Entry 7C80 (electron microscopy, 3.70 A resolution); this record covers chains L and B of the 6 polymer chains in the assembly.

# Chain L
Name: Light chain
Source organism: Mus musculus
Amino-acid sequence (221 residues; each row starts with the number of its first residue):
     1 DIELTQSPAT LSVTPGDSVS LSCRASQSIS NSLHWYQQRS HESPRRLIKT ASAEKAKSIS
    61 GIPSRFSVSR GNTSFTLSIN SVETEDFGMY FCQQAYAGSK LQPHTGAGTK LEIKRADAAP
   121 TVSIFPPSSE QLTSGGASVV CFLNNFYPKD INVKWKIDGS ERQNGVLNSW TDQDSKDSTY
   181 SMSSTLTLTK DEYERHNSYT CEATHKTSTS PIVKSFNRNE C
Disulfide bonds: Cys-23/Cys-92

# Chain B
Name: VP2
Source organism: Echovirus E30
Amino-acid sequence (261 residues; numbered 1 to 261; the number before each row is that of its first residue):
     1 SPTVEECGYS DRVRSITLGN STITTQECAN VVVGYGVWPT YLSDHEATAV DQPTQPDVAT
    61 CRFYTLESVK WESSSAGWWW KFPEALSDMG LFGQNMQYHY LGRTGYTIHV QCNASKFHQG
   121 CLLVVCVPEA EMGAATTDHA FNHTKLSNIG QAMEFSAKKS TDQTGPQTAV HNAGMGVAVG
   181 NLTIFPHQWI NLRTNNSATI VMPYINSVPM DNMYRHYNFT LMVIPFAKLE HSPQASTYVP
   241 ITVTVAPMCA EYNGLRLAGH Q
Unresolved in the structure: 1-10

# Interface between chain L and chain B
Contacting residue pairs (7; chain L residue first):
  Ala-51(L) with Lys-159(B)
  Lys-55(L) with Lys-158(B); Lys-159(B)
  Ala-97(L) with Thr-137(B)
  Gly-98(L) with Thr-137(B), hydrogen bond (backbone-side chain)
  Ser-99(L) with Asp-138(B), hydrogen bond
  Lys-100(L) with Thr-161(B), hydrogen bond
Interface residues without a listed pair, chain L (7 interface residues in all): Leu-101
Interface residues without a listed pair, chain B (7 interface residues in all): Thr-136, Ala-157

# In short
Chain L and chain B each contribute 7 residues to their interface, with 3 hydrogen bonds. Among the polar
pairs are Gly-98(L)/Thr-137(B), Ser-99(L)/Asp-138(B) and Lys-100(L)/Thr-161(B).
Chain L is Light chain (Mus musculus) and chain B is VP2 (Echovirus E30); the structure, E30 F-particle in
complex with 4B10, was determined by electron microscopy (same publication as 7CMK and 7C81).
